PDB entry 8BE0 | electron microscopy, 2.34 A resolution | chains B and C of the 6 polymer chains in the assembly

# Chain B
Molecule: RNA-directed RNA polymerase catalytic subunit
Source organism: Influenza B virus (B/Memphis/13/2003)
Notes: EC 2.7.7.48
UniProt: Q5V8Y6 (Q5V8Y6_9INFB); numbering as in UniProt (aligned over 1-752)
Chain sequence (772 residues; numbered -8 to 763; the number before each row is that of its first residue; numbers below 1 keep their minus sign (Gly-8 is residue -8)):
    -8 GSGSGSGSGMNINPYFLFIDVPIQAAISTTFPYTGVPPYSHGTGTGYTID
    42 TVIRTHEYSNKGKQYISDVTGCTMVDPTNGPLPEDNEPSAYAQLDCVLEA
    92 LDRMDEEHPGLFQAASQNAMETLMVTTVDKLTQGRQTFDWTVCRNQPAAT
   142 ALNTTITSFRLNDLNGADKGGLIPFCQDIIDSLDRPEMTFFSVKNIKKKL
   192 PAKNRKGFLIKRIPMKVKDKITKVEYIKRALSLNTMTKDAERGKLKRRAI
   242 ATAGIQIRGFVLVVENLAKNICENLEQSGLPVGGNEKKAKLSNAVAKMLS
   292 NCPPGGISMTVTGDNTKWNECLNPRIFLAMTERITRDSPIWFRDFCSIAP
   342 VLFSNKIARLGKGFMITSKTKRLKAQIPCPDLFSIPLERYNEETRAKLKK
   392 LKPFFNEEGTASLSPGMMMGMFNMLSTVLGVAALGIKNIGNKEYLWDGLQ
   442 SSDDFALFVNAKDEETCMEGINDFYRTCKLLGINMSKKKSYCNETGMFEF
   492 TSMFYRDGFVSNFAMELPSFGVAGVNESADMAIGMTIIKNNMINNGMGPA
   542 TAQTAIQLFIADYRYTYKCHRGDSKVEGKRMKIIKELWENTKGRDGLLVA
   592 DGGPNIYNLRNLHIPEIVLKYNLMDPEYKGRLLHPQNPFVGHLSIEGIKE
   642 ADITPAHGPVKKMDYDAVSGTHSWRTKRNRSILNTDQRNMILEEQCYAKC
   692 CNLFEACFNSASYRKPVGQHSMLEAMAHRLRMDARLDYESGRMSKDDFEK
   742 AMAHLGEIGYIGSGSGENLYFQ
Not modelled in the structure: -8 to -1, 194-198, 636-654, 750-763
Sequence notes: expression tag (-8 to 0, 753-763)

# Chain C
Molecule: Polymerase basic protein 2
Source organism: Influenza B virus (B/Memphis/13/2003)
UniProt: Q5V8X3 (Q5V8X3_9INFB); residues 1-770 here = UniProt positions 1-770
Chain sequence (798 residues; row label = number of the first residue in the row; numbers below 1 keep their minus sign (Gly-8 is residue -8)):
    -8 GSGSGSGSGMTLAKIELLKQLLRDNEAKTVLKQTTVDQYNIIRKFNTSRI
    42 EKNPSLRMKWAMCSNFPLALTKGDMANRIPLEYKGIQLKTNAEDIGTKGQ
    92 MCSIAAVTWWNTYGPIGDTEGFERVYESFFLRKMRLDNATWGRITFGPVE
   142 RVRKRVLLNPLTKEMPPDEASNVIMEILFPKEAGIPRESTWIHRELIKEK
   192 REKLKGTMITPIVLAYMLERELVARRRFLPVAGATSAEFIEMLHCLQGEN
   242 WRQIYHPGGNKLTESRSQSMIVACRKIIRRSIVASNPLELAVEIANKTVI
   292 DTEPLKSCLAAIDGGDVACDIIRAALGLKIRQRQRFGRLELKRISGRGFK
   342 NDEEILIGNGTIQKIGIWDGEEEFHVRCGECRGILKKSKMKLEKLLINSA
   392 KKEDMRDLIILCMVFSQDTRMFQGVRGEINFLNRAGQLLSPMYQLQRYFL
   442 NRSNDLFDQWGYEESPKASELHGINESMNASDYTLKGVVVTRNVIDDFSS
   492 TETEKVSITKNLSLIKRTGEVIMGANDVSELESQAQLMITYDTPKMWEMG
   542 TTKELVQNTYQWVLKNLVTLKAQFLLGKEDMFQWDAFEAFESIIPQKMAG
   592 QYSGFARAVLKQMRDQEVMKTDQFIKLLPFCFSPPKLRSNGEPYQFLKLV
   642 LKGGGENFIEVRKGSPLFSYNPQTEVLTICGRMMSLKGKIEDEERNRSMG
   692 NAVLAGFLVSGKYDPDLGDFKTIEELEKLKPGEKANILLYQGKPVKVVKR
   742 KRYSALSNDISQGIKRQRMTVESMGWALSGWSHPQFEKGSGSENLYFQ
Not modelled in the structure: -8 to 0, 83-88, 491-493, 741-789
Sequence notes: expression tag (-8 to 0, 771-789)

# Interface between chain B and chain C
Residue-residue contacts (262):
  Asp11(B) - Met674(C)
  Pro13(B) - Met674(C)
  Tyr30(B) - Asn44(C)
  Ala105(B) - Glu419(C)
  Asp120(B) - Ile32(C)
  Thr123(B) - Ile32(C)
  Thr123(B) - Lys35(C)  hydrogen bond
  Arg126(B) - Lys43(C)
  Gln127(B) - Arg40(C)
  Pro138(B) - Asn37(C)
  Pro138(B) - Ser39(C)
  Ala140(B) - Ile32(C)
  Ala140(B) - Lys35(C)
  Thr141(B) - Phe36(C)
  Thr141(B) - Asn37(C)  hydrogen bond (side chain-backbone)
  Leu143(B) - Ile32(C)  hydrophobic
  Asn144(B) - Ile33(C)
  Asn144(B) - Phe36(C)
  Arg151(B) - Gln24(C)  hydrogen bond (side chain-backbone)
  Arg151(B) - Gln29(C)
  Ala158(B) - Gln29(C)  hydrogen bond (backbone-side chain)
  Asp159(B) - Thr26(C)
  Asp159(B) - Gln29(C)  hydrogen bond
  Gly161(B) - Asp28(C)
  Glu264(B) - Arg425(C)  salt bridge
  Pro272(B) - Arg425(C)
  Val273(B) - Arg425(C)
  Asn276(B) - Arg144(C)  hydrogen bond
  Asn276(B) - Phe219(C)  hydrogen bond (side chain-backbone)
  Asn276(B) - Leu220(C)
  Asn276(B) - Pro221(C)
  Glu277(B) - Phe219(C)
  Glu277(B) - Arg425(C)  salt bridge
  Glu277(B) - Ala426(C)
  Lys279(B) - Arg144(C)
  Ala280(B) - Arg144(C)
  Lys281(B) - Arg425(C)
  Lys281(B) - Ala426(C)
  Asn284(B) - Gln428(C)
  Ala287(B) - Gly646(C)
  Ala287(B) - Glu647(C)
  Ser291(B) - Gly646(C)
  Gly296(B) - Leu638(C)
  Ile298(B) - Gln732(C)
  Glu455(B) - Gln732(C)
  Glu485(B) - Gln732(C)
  Asp498(B) - Pro657(C)
  Val513(B) - Ser46(C)  hydrogen bond (backbone-side chain)
  Ala514(B) - Pro45(C)
  Ala514(B) - Ser46(C)  hydrogen bond (backbone-side chain)
  Gly515(B) - Pro45(C)
  Gly515(B) - Met49(C)
  Val516(B) - Met49(C)
  Asn517(B) - Met49(C)
  Lys530(B) - His235(C)
  Met533(B) - His235(C)
  Ile534(B) - Arg142(C)  hydrogen bond (backbone-side chain)
  Ile534(B) - Leu220(C)  hydrophobic
  Ile534(B) - Pro221(C)
  Ile534(B) - Leu234(C)  hydrophobic
  Ile534(B) - His235(C)
  Asn535(B) - Leu220(C)
  Asn535(B) - Pro221(C)
  Asp553(B) - Lys50(C)  salt bridge
  Thr557(B) - Lys50(C)  hydrogen bond
  Thr557(B) - Met53(C)
  Tyr558(B) - Met49(C)
  Tyr558(B) - Met53(C)  hydrophobic
  Tyr558(B) - Ile95(C)
  Lys559(B) - Met53(C)
  Lys559(B) - Cys54(C)
  Lys570(B) - Asn56(C)
  Lys570(B) - Ile77(C)
  Lys570(B) - Ser94(C)
  Arg571(B) - Ile95(C)
  Arg571(B) - Thr99(C)  hydrogen bond
  Lys573(B) - Lys75(C)  hydrogen bond (side chain-backbone)
  Lys573(B) - Ile77(C)
  Ile574(B) - Ala96(C)
  Ile574(B) - Thr99(C)
  Ile574(B) - Trp100(C)
  Ile574(B) - Thr103(C)
  Ile575(B) - Thr99(C)
  Glu577(B) - Tyr74(C)  hydrogen bond
  Glu577(B) - Lys75(C)  salt bridge
  Glu577(B) - Tyr104(C)  hydrogen bond
  Leu578(B) - Thr103(C)
  Asn581(B) - Thr103(C)
  Asn581(B) - Tyr104(C)  hydrogen bond
  Asp592(B) - Asn102(C)  hydrogen bond
  Leu600(B) - His235(C)  hydrogen bond (backbone-side chain)
  Leu600(B) - Cys236(C)  hydrophobic
  Arg601(B) - Leu127(C)
  Arg601(B) - Trp132(C)
  Arg601(B) - Met233(C)
  Arg601(B) - Cys236(C)
  Asn602(B) - Leu127(C)
  His604(B) - Arg123(C)  hydrogen bond (backbone-side chain)
  His604(B) - Met233(C)
  Ile605(B) - Arg123(C)
  Ile605(B) - Lys124(C)
  Pro606(B) - Phe120(C)  hydrophobic
  Ile608(B) - Phe113(C)  hydrophobic
  Val609(B) - Phe120(C)
  Val609(B) - Phe121(C)  hydrophobic
  Val609(B) - Lys124(C)  hydrogen bond (backbone-side chain)
  Tyr612(B) - Thr110(C)  hydrogen bond
  Tyr612(B) - Phe113(C)  hydrophobic
  Tyr612(B) - Glu114(C)  hydrogen bond
  Tyr612(B) - Phe121(C)  hydrophobic
  Asn613(B) - Lys124(C)
  Glu618(B) - Ile107(C)
  Tyr619(B) - Asn102(C)
  Gly621(B) - Gly108(C)  hydrogen bond (backbone-backbone)
  Arg622(B) - Trp101(C)  hydrogen bond (backbone-side chain)
  Arg622(B) - Asn102(C)
  Arg622(B) - Thr103(C)  hydrogen bond (side chain-backbone)
  Arg622(B) - Tyr104(C)
  Arg622(B) - Gly105(C)  hydrogen bond (side chain-backbone)
  Arg622(B) - Pro106(C)
  Arg622(B) - Ile107(C)
  Leu623(B) - Asn102(C)
  Leu624(B) - Phe113(C)  hydrophobic
  His625(B) - Met66(C)
  His625(B) - Trp101(C)
  His625(B) - Pro106(C)
  His625(B) - Ile107(C)
  His625(B) - Gly108(C)
  Pro626(B) - Asp109(C)
  Gln627(B) - Met66(C)
  Asn628(B) - Trp101(C)
  Pro629(B) - Leu61(C)
  Pro629(B) - Thr62(C)  hydrogen bond (backbone-backbone)
  Pro629(B) - Met66(C)
  Pro629(B) - Ala67(C)
  Pro629(B) - Ile70(C)  hydrophobic
  Pro629(B) - Trp101(C)
  Phe630(B) - Leu61(C)  hydrophobic
  Phe630(B) - Ile70(C)  hydrophobic
  Phe630(B) - Cys93(C)  hydrophobic
  Phe630(B) - Ala97(C)
  Phe630(B) - Val98(C)  hydrophobic
  Phe630(B) - Trp101(C)  hydrophobic
  Val631(B) - Thr62(C)  hydrogen bond (backbone-side chain)
  Gly632(B) - Thr62(C)
  His633(B) - Thr62(C)
  Leu634(B) - Thr201(C)
  Tyr656(B) - Met199(C)
  Tyr656(B) - Ile200(C)
  Tyr656(B) - Thr201(C)
  Tyr656(B) - Pro202(C)
  Asp657(B) - Met199(C)  hydrogen bond (backbone-backbone)
  Asp657(B) - Ile200(C)
  Asp657(B) - Thr201(C)
  Val659(B) - Gly112(C)
  Val659(B) - Phe113(C)
  Val659(B) - Val116(C)  hydrophobic
  Val659(B) - Tyr117(C)  hydrophobic
  Val659(B) - Ile200(C)  hydrophobic
  Thr662(B) - Val98(C)
  Thr662(B) - Trp101(C)
  Thr662(B) - Asn102(C)  hydrogen bond
  His663(B) - Val98(C)
  His663(B) - Asn102(C)  hydrogen bond
  Trp665(B) - Met49(C)  hydrophobic
  Trp665(B) - Met53(C)  hydrophobic
  Trp665(B) - Leu59(C)  hydrophobic
  Trp665(B) - Val98(C)
  Arg666(B) - Leu59(C)
  Arg666(B) - Ala60(C)  hydrogen bond (side chain-backbone)
  Arg666(B) - Thr62(C)  hydrogen bond
  Thr667(B) - Pro58(C)
  Lys668(B) - Pro58(C)
  Lys668(B) - Lys89(C)  hydrogen bond (side chain-backbone)
  Lys668(B) - Met92(C)
  Arg669(B) - Ile41(C)
  Arg669(B) - Glu42(C)
  Arg671(B) - Ser39(C)
  Arg671(B) - Arg40(C)  hydrogen bond (side chain-backbone)
  Arg671(B) - Ile41(C)
  Arg671(B) - Glu42(C)
  Met681(B) - Thr38(C)
  Glu684(B) - Phe36(C)
  Glu685(B) - Thr38(C)
  Cys687(B) - Glu17(C)
  Cys687(B) - Ala18(C)  hydrophobic
  Cys687(B) - Val21(C)  hydrophobic
  Tyr688(B) - Ile33(C)  hydrophobic
  Tyr688(B) - Phe36(C)  hydrophobic
  Lys690(B) - Leu12(C)
  Cys691(B) - Leu12(C)  hydrophobic
  Cys691(B) - Ala18(C)
  Cys691(B) - Val21(C)  hydrophobic
  Cys691(B) - Leu22(C)  hydrophobic
  Cys692(B) - Tyr30(C)  hydrophobic
  Cys692(B) - Ile33(C)  hydrophobic
  Cys692(B) - Arg34(C)
  Asn693(B) - Arg34(C)
  Leu694(B) - Leu8(C)  hydrophobic
  Leu694(B) - Leu9(C)  hydrophobic
  Phe695(B) - Tyr30(C)  hydrophobic
  Glu696(B) - Tyr30(C)  hydrogen bond
  Glu696(B) - Arg34(C)  salt bridge
  Ala697(B) - Lys5(C)  hydrogen bond (backbone-side chain)
  Phe699(B) - Glu173(C)
  Asn700(B) - Phe170(C)
  Asn700(B) - Glu173(C)  hydrogen bond (backbone-side chain)
  Ser701(B) - Met166(C)
  Ser701(B) - Phe170(C)
  Ser701(B) - Glu173(C)  hydrogen bond (backbone-side chain)
  Ala702(B) - Tyr30(C)
  Tyr704(B) - Ser162(C)  hydrogen bond
  Tyr704(B) - Ile165(C)
  Tyr704(B) - Met166(C)  hydrophobic
  Tyr704(B) - Ile203(C)  hydrophobic
  Tyr704(B) - Ala206(C)  hydrophobic
  Tyr704(B) - Glu210(C)  hydrogen bond
  Arg705(B) - Ser162(C)
  Arg705(B) - Asn163(C)  hydrogen bond
  Arg705(B) - Met166(C)
  Lys706(B) - Asn31(C)
  Pro707(B) - Val27(C)  hydrophobic
  Pro707(B) - Asp28(C)
  Pro707(B) - Tyr30(C)  hydrophobic
  Pro707(B) - Asn31(C)  hydrogen bond (backbone-side chain)
  Val708(B) - Val27(C)
  Val708(B) - Asp28(C)
  Gly709(B) - Thr26(C)
  Gly709(B) - Val27(C)  hydrogen bond (backbone-backbone)
  Gly709(B) - Asp28(C)  hydrogen bond (backbone-side chain)
  Gln710(B) - Thr26(C)
  Gln710(B) - Asp28(C)  hydrogen bond
  His711(B) - Thr26(C)
  His711(B) - Val27(C)  hydrogen bond (backbone-backbone)
  Ser712(B) - Leu22(C)
  Ser712(B) - Lys23(C)
  Ser712(B) - Thr25(C)
  Ser712(B) - Val27(C)
  Met713(B) - Leu22(C)
  Met713(B) - Thr25(C)  hydrogen bond (backbone-backbone)
  Met713(B) - Thr26(C)
  Met713(B) - Tyr30(C)  hydrophobic
  Met713(B) - Ile33(C)  hydrophobic
  Leu714(B) - Leu13(C)  hydrophobic
  Leu714(B) - Leu22(C)  hydrogen bond (backbone-backbone)
  Leu714(B) - Lys23(C)
  Arg720(B) - Glu173(C)  salt bridge
  Leu721(B) - Thr2(C)
  Leu721(B) - Lys5(C)
  Leu721(B) - Ile6(C)  hydrophobic
  Leu721(B) - Leu9(C)  hydrophobic
  Asp724(B) - Thr2(C)
  Ala725(B) - Thr2(C)
  Asp728(B) - Thr2(C)  hydrogen bond
  Asp738(B) - Leu3(C)
  Ala742(B) - Leu3(C)  hydrophobic
  His745(B) - Ile6(C)
  His745(B) - Lys10(C)
  Leu746(B) - Ile6(C)  hydrophobic
  Glu748(B) - Lys10(C)  salt bridge
  Ile749(B) - Lys10(C)
  Ile749(B) - Leu13(C)  hydrophobic
Other interface residues (no listed pair), chain B (149 interface residues in all): Val12, Val119, Ile147, Lys160, Lys260, Leu290, Pro295, Pro540, Leu603, Leu610, Lys620, Ser660, Gln678, Ala689, Ser703, Ala716, Met717, Met734
Other interface residues (no listed pair), chain C (130 interface residues in all): Asp15, Gln78, Leu79, Gly90, Ala161, Lys172, Val204, Tyr207, Glu232, Trp242, Gly427, Lys639, Phe649, Ser656

# In short
149 residues of chain B face 130 of chain C across their interface; the contacts include 50 hydrogen bonds and
7 salt bridges. Polar pairs include Glu264(B)-Arg425(C), Glu277(B)-Arg425(C) and Asp553(B)-Lys50(C).
Here chain B is RNA-directed RNA polymerase catalytic subunit and chain C is Polymerase basic protein 2, both
from Influenza B virus (B/Memphis/13/2003). Entry 8BE0 (Early transcription elongation state of influenza
B/Mem polymerase backtracked due to double incoproation of nucleotide analogue ...) was determined by electron
microscopy, deposited together with 7R1F, 8BDR and 8BF5.
